Entry 6B5B (electron microscopy, 5.20 A resolution (low resolution: residue-level contacts below are approximate; hydrogen-bond / salt-bridge calls are withheld)); this record covers chains A and F of the 4 polymer chains in the assembly.

[Chain A]
Molecule: Baculoviral IAP repeat-containing protein 1e
Organism: Mus musculus
UniProt: Q9R016 (BIR1E_MOUSE); numbering as in UniProt (aligned over 1-1403)
Chain sequence (1403 residues; row label = number of the first residue in the row):
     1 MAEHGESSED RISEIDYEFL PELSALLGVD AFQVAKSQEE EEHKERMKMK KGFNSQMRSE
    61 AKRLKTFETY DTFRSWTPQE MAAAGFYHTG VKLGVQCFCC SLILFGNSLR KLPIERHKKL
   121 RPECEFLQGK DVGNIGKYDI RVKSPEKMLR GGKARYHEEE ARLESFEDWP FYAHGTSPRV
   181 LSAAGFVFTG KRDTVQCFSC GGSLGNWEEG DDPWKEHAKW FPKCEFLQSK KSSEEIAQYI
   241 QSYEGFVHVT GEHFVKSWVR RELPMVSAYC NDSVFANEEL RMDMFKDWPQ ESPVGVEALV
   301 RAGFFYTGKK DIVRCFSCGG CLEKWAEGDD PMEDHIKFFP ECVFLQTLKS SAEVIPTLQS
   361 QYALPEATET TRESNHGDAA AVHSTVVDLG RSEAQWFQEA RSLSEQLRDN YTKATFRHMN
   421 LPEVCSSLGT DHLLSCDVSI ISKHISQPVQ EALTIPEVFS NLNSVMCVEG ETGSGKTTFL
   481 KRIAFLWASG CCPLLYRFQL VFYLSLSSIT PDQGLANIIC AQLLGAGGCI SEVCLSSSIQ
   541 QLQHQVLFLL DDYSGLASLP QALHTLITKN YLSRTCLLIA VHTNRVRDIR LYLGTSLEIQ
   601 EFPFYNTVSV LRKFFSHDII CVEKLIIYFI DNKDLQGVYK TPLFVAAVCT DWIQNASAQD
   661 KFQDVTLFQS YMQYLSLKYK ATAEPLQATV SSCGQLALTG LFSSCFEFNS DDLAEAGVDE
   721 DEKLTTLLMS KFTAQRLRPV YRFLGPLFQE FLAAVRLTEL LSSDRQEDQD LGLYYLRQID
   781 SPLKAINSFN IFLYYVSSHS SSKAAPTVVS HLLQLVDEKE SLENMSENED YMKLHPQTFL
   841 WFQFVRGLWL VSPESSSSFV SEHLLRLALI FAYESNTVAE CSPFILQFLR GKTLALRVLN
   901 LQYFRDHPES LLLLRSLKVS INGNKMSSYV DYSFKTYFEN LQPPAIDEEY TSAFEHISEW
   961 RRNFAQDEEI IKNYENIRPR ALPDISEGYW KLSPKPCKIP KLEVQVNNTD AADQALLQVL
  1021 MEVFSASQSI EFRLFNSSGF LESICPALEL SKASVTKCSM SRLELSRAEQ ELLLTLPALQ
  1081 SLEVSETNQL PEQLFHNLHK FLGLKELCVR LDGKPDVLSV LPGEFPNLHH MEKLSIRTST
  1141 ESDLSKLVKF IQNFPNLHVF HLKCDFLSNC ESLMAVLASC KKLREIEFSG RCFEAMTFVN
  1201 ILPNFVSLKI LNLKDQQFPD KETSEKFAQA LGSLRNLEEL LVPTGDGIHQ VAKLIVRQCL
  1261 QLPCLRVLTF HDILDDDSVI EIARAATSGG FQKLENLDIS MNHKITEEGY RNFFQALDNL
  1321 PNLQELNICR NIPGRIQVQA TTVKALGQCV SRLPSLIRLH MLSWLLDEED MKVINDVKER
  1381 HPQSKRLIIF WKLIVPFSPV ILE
Unresolved in the structure: 1-30, 122-158, 233-271, 362-396, 922-963, 977-983, 1390-1403
Swiss-Prot annotation at these positions:
  - binding site (Zn(2+)): Cys315, Cys318, His335, Cys342
  - binding site (ATP): Gly473 to Thr478

[Chain F]
Molecule: Flagellin
Organism: Legionella pneumophila
UniProt: G8UUW9 (G8UUW9_LEGPN); numbering as in UniProt (aligned over 2-475)
Chain sequence (566 residues; numbered -90 to 475; the number before each row is that of its first residue; numbers below 1 keep their minus sign (Met-90 is residue -90)):
   -90 MEQKLISEED LNEMEQKLIS EEDLNEMEQK LISEEDLNEM EQKLISEEDL NEMEQKLISE
   -30 EDLNEMESLG DLTMEQKLIS EEDLNSGRPA AMAQVINTNV ASLTAQRNLG VSGNMMQTSI
    30 QRLSSGLRIN SAKDDAAGLA ISQRMTAQIR GMNQAVRNAN DGISLAQVAE GAMQETTNIL
    90 QRMRELSVQA ANSTNNSSDR SSIQSEISQL KSELERIAQN TEFNGQRILD GSFSGASFQV
   150 GANSNQTINF SIGSTKASSL GGIATATGTE VAGAAAADIT IAIGGGAATS INSSANFTGA
   210 LNGQDATSAY AKAAAINDAG IGGLSVTAST SGTQAVGAIG GTAGDTYNLT INGVAIYTNL
   270 NVATALTNSD LRDAINGVSN QTGVVASLNG GNMTLTAADG RNITVTESGT GFTAGTDGLT
   330 VTGGAFDGAL RGTLSISAVD TIAIGGTVAN IGLSANISKD TVGIDSLDVS TASGAQTAIK
   390 RIDAALNSVN SNRANMGALQ NRFESTIANL QNVSDNLSAA RSRIQDADYA AEMASLTKNQ
   450 ILQQAGTAML AQANSLPQSV LSLLGR
Unresolved in the structure: -90 to 0, 34-440
Differences from the reference sequence: initiating methionine (-90); expression tag (-89 to 1)
What the authors report for this chain:
  - mutagenesis - L470A/L472A/L473A: abolished signaling with Baculoviral IAP repeat-containing protein 1e (chain A)
  - mutagenesis - R31A/L470A, L470D, L470N, L470P, L470R: decreased signaling with Baculoviral IAP repeat-containing protein 1e (chain A)
  - mutagenesis - R31A/L470A: increased growth with Baculoviral IAP repeat-containing protein 1e (chain A)

[Chain A / chain F interface]
Pairs across the interface - 45 pairs, chain A then chain F:
  Ala31(A) - Ile5(F)
  Ala31(A) - Val9(F)
  Ala31(A) - Leu470(F)
  Gln33(A) - Val9(F)
  Gln33(A) - Leu470(F)
  Val34(A) - Leu470(F)
  Val34(A) - Arg475(F)
  Ser37(A) - Gln467(F)
  Ser108(A) - Ser471(F)
  Ser108(A) - Leu472(F)
  Ser108(A) - Leu473(F)
  Ser108(A) - Gly474(F)
  Leu109(A) - Leu472(F)
  Leu109(A) - Gly474(F)
  Lys111(A) - Gly474(F)
  Lys111(A) - Arg475(F)
  Ile626(A) - Leu472(F)
  Ile626(A) - Leu473(F)
  Ile627(A) - Leu473(F)
  Ile630(A) - Leu465(F)
  Ile630(A) - Ser468(F)
  Ile630(A) - Val469(F)
  Ile630(A) - Leu472(F)
  Lys633(A) - Gln461(F)
  Gln837(A) - Met458(F)
  Gln837(A) - Gln461(F)
  Leu840(A) - Ala457(F)
  Leu840(A) - Met458(F)
  Leu840(A) - Gln461(F)
  Trp841(A) - Met458(F)
  Phe844(A) - Leu451(F)
  Phe844(A) - Ala454(F)
  Phe844(A) - Met458(F)
  Gly847(A) - Leu451(F)
  Leu850(A) - Ile450(F)
  Val851(A) - Lys447(F)
  Val851(A) - Leu451(F)
  Glu968(A) - Ala14(F)
  Glu968(A) - Leu459(F)
  Glu969(A) - Met458(F)
  Lys972(A) - Met458(F)
  Lys972(A) - Ala462(F)
  Glu975(A) - Asn8(F)
  Arg1330(A) - Glu441(F)
  Ile1388(A) - Thr446(F)
Other interface residues (no listed pair), chain A (28 interface residues in all): Asp631, Gln843, Arg846, Leu848
Other interface residues (no listed pair), chain F (31 interface residues in all): Asn6, Ser11, Leu12, Gln15, Leu18, Gly455
The authors on this interface:
  - interface residues, chain A: Gln33(A), Val34(A), Ser108(A), His835(A), Phe964(A), Arg1330(A)
  - interface residues, chain F: Met458(F), Leu470(F), Leu472(F), Leu473(F)

[In short]
The interface between chain A and chain F involves 28 residues on one side and 31 on the other. From the
paper: R31A/L470A, L470D and L470N of chain F, among others, reduce signaling with Baculoviral IAP
repeat-containing protein 1e (chain A); interface residues Gln33(A), Val34(A) and Met458(F) among others; 6
substitutions were tested in all.
Here chain A is Baculoviral IAP repeat-containing protein 1e (Mus musculus) and chain F is Flagellin
(Legionella pneumophila). Entry 6B5B (Cryo-EM structure of the NAIP5-NLRC4-flagellin inflammasome) was
determined by electron microscopy.
